PDB entry 7EU7 | electron microscopy, 3.50 A resolution | chains A and B of the 4 polymer chains in the assembly

Chain A:
Protein: Glutamate receptor ionotropic, NMDA 1
From: Homo sapiens
UniProt: Q05586 (NMDZ1_HUMAN); residue numbers follow UniProt; this construct covers 1-847
Sequence (847 residues; numbered 1 to 847; the number before each row is that of its first residue):
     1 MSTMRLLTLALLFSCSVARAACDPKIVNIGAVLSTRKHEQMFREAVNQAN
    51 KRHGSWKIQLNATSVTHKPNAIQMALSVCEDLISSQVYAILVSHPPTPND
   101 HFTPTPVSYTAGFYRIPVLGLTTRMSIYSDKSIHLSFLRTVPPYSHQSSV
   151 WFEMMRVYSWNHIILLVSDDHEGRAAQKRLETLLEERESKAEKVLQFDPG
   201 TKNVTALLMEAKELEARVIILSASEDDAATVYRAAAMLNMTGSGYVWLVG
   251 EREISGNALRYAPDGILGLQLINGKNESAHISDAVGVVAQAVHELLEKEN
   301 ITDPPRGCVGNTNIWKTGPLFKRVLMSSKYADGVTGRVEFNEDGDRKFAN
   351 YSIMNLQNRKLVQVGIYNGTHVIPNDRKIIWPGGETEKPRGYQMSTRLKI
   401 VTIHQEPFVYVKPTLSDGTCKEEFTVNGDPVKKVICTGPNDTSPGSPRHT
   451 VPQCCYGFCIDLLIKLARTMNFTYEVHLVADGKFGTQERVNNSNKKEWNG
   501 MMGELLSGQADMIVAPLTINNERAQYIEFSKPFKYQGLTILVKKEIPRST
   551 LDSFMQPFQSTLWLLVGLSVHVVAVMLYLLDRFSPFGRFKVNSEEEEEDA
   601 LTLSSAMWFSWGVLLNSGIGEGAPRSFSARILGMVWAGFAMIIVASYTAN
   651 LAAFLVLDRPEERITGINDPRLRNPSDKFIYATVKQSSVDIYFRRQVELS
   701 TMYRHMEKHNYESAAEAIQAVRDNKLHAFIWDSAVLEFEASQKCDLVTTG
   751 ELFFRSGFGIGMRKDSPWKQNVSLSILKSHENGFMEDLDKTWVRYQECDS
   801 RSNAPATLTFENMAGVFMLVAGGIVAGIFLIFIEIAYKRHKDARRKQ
Disordered / not traced: 1-24, 54-58, 583-601, 799-807, 842-847
Curated features (UniProtKB/Swiss-Prot):
  - region: Leu603 to Pro624 (Pore-forming)
  - binding site (glycine): Pro516, Thr518, Arg523, Ser688, Asp732
  - glycosylation (N-linked (GlcNAc...) asparagine): Asn61, Asn203, Asn239, Asn276, Asn300, Asn350, Asn368, Asn440, Asn471, Asn491, Asn674, Asn771
  - natural variant: Arg217 (R217W: In NDHMSR), Asp227 (D227H: In NDHMSR; uncertain significance), Arg306 (R306Q: Found in a patient with schizophrenia; uncertain significance), Asp552 (D552E: In NDHMSD), Pro557 (P557R: In NDHMSD), Ser560 (S560SS: In NDHMSD), Gly618 (G618R: In NDHMSD), Gly620 (G620R: In NDHMSD), Ala637 (A637S: In NDHMSD; uncertain significance; A637V: In NDHMSD; uncertain significance), Gly638 (G638A: In NDHMSD; G638V: In NDHMSD), Met641 (M641I: In NDHMSD; M641L: In NDHMSD; M641V: In NDHMSD), Ile642 (I642T: In NDHMSD; uncertain significance), 14 further natural variant entries in UniProt
  - mutagenesis: Ile642 (I642L: Slight decrease in glutamate and glycine agonist potency; mutant channels are activated at 2-fold higher glutamate and glycine concentrations), Val644 (V644M: Increase in glutamate and glycine agonist potency; mutant channels are activated lower glutamate and glycine concentrations), Ala653 (A653G: Increase in glutamate and glycine agonist potency; mutant channels are activated lower glutamate and glycine concentrations), Met813 (M813V: Slight decrease in glycine agonist potency; no effect on glutamate agonist potency)
Disulfides: Cys79-Cys308, Cys420-Cys454, Cys436-Cys455, Cys744-Cys798
Covalently attached groups: N-acetylglucosamine (NAG) linked to Asn61, Asn203, Asn239, Asn276, Asn350, Asn368, Asn440, Asn471, Asn771
Residues lining bound ligands: glycine (GLY): Phe484, Pro516, Thr518, Arg523, Ser687, Ser688, Trp731, Asp732, Phe758

Chain B:
Protein: Glutamate receptor ionotropic, NMDA 2A
From: Homo sapiens
UniProt: Q12879 (NMDE1_HUMAN); numbering as in UniProt (aligned over 1-841)
Sequence (841 residues; each row starts with the number of its first residue):
     1 MGRVGYWTLLVLPALLVWRGPAPSAAAEKGPPALNIAVMLGHSHDVTERE
    51 LRTLWGPEQAAGLPLDVNVVALLMNRTDPKSLITHVCDLMSGARIHGLVF
   101 GDDTDQEAVAQMLDFISSHTFVPILGIHGGASMIMADKDPTSTFFQFGAS
   151 IQQQATVMLKIMQDYDWHVFSLVTTIFPGYREFISFVKTTVDNSFVGWDM
   201 QNVITLDTSFEDAKTQVQLKKIHSSVILLYCSKDEAVLILSEARSLGLTG
   251 YDFFWIVPSLVSGNTELIPKEFPSGLISVSYDDWDYSLEARVRDGIGILT
   301 TAASSMLEKFSYIPEAKASCYGQMERPEVPMHTLHPFMVNVTWDGKDLSF
   351 TEEGYQVHPRLVVIVLNKDREWEKVGKWENHTLSLRHAVWPRYKSFSDCE
   401 PDDNHLSIVTLEEAPFVIVEDIDPLTETCVRNTVPCRKFVKINNSTNEGM
   451 NVKKCCKGFCIDILKKLSRTVKFTYDLYLVTNGKHGKKVNNVWNGMIGEV
   501 VYQRAVMAVGSLTINEERSEVVDFSVPFVETGISVMVSRSNGTVSPSAFL
   551 EPFSASVWVMMFVMLLIVSAIAVFVFEYFSPVGYNRNLAKGKAPHGPSFT
   601 IGKAIWLLWGLVFNNSVPVQNPKGTTSKIMVSVWAFFAVIFLASYTANLA
   651 AFMIQEEFVDQVTGLSDKKFQRPHDYSPPFRFGTVPNGSTERNIRNNYPY
   701 MHQYMTKFNQKGVEDALVSLKTGKLDAFIYDAAVLNYKAGRDEGCKLVTI
   751 GSGYIFATTGYGIALQKGSPWKRQIDLALLQFVGDGEMEELETLWLTGIC
   801 HNEKNEVMSSQLDIDNMAGVFYMLAAAMALSLITFIWEHLF
Disordered / not traced: 1-33, 579-598, 805-811
Curated features (UniProtKB/Swiss-Prot):
  - region: Phe599 to Gln620 (Pore-forming)
  - binding site (Zn(2+)): His44, His128, Glu266, Asp282
  - binding site (L-glutamate): Ser511, Thr513, Arg518, Ser689, Thr690, Asp731
  - site: Asn614 (Functional determinant of NMDA receptors)
  - glycosylation (N-linked (GlcNAc...) asparagine): Asn75, Asn340, Asn380, Asn443, Asn444, Asn541, Asn687
  - natural variant: Pro57 (P57L: Found in a cutaneous malignant melanoma sample), Pro79 (P79R: In FESD), Thr143 (T143I: Found in a patient with autism spectrum disorder; uncertain significance), Phe183 (F183I: In FESD; uncertain significance), Ile184 (I184S: In FESD; uncertain significance), Thr189 (T189N: Found in a patient with schizophrenia; uncertain significance), Cys231 (C231Y: In FESD; uncertain significance), Ala243 (A243V: In FESD), Asp252 (D252N: Found in a cutaneous malignant melanoma sample), Ser278 (S278F: Found in a cutaneous malignant melanoma sample), Ala290 (A290V: In FESD; uncertain significance), Gly295 (G295S: In FESD; uncertain significance), 72 further natural variant entries in UniProt
  - mutagenesis: Pro552 (P552A: Changed glutamate-gated calcium ion channel activity characterized by increased desensitization ...), Ser632 (S632F: No effect on localization to the cell membrane. No effect on agonist potency and channel activation by glutamate and glycine), Thr646 (T646R: No effect on localization to the cell membrane. Results in increased glycine potency and channel activation at lower agonist concentrations)
Disulfides: Cys87-Cys320, Cys429-Cys455, Cys436-Cys456, Cys745-Cys800
Covalently attached groups: N-acetylglucosamine (NAG) linked to Asn340, Asn380, Asn687
Residues lining bound ligands: glutamic acid (GLU): His485, Ser511, Leu512, Thr513, Arg518, Gly688, Ser689, Thr690, Tyr730, Asp731, Tyr761

Interface between chain A and chain B:
Contacting residue pairs - 67 pairs, chain A then chain B:
  Asn70(A) - Gln323(B)
  Ala71(A) - Phe115(B)
  Ala71(A) - His119(B)
  Ile72(A) - Ile83(B)  hydrophobic
  Ile72(A) - Cys87(B)  hydrophobic
  Ile72(A) - Phe115(B)  hydrophobic
  Ile72(A) - His119(B)
  Ile72(A) - Thr120(B)
  Ile72(A) - Cys320(B)  hydrophobic
  Leu76(A) - Lys80(B)
  Leu76(A) - Ile83(B)  hydrophobic
  Leu76(A) - Tyr321(B)
  Cys79(A) - Lys80(B)
  Pro106(A) - Phe115(B)  hydrophobic
  Tyr109(A) - Gln111(B)
  Tyr109(A) - Phe115(B)  hydrophobic
  Phe113(A) - Thr77(B)
  Phe113(A) - Pro79(B)
  Phe113(A) - Ala108(B)  hydrophobic
  Tyr114(A) - Pro79(B)
  Lys131(A) - Pro178(B)
  Ser132(A) - Gln111(B)  hydrogen bond (backbone-side chain)
  Ser132(A) - Pro178(B)  hydrogen bond (side chain-backbone)
  Ser132(A) - Gly179(B)
  Ile133(A) - Gln111(B)  hydrogen bond (backbone-side chain)
  Ile133(A) - Asp137(B)
  His171(A) - Asp137(B)
  Val309(A) - Ser81(B)
  Gly310(A) - Asp78(B)
  Asn311(A) - Asp78(B)
  Thr312(A) - Arg76(B)  hydrogen bond
  Thr312(A) - Thr77(B)
  Thr312(A) - Asp78(B)
  Gln487(A) - Phe195(B)
  Arg489(A) - Phe195(B)
  Arg489(A) - Pro424(B)  hydrogen bond (side chain-backbone)
  Arg489(A) - Leu425(B)
  Arg489(A) - Thr426(B)
  Asn494(A) - Asn193(B)
  Asn494(A) - Ser194(B)
  Lys495(A) - Asn193(B)
  Lys496(A) - Asn193(B)
  Lys496(A) - Phe195(B)
  Phe558(A) - Leu812(B)
  Phe558(A) - Asp813(B)
  Thr561(A) - Ile814(B)
  Leu562(A) - Leu812(B)
  Ser569(A) - Phe821(B)
  Leu580(A) - Ser831(B)
  Leu580(A) - Leu832(B)  hydrophobic
  Leu580(A) - Phe835(B)  hydrophobic
  Phe609(A) - Ser616(B)
  Phe609(A) - Pro618(B)
  Val613(A) - Asn614(B)
  Asn616(A) - Asn614(B)
  Ser628(A) - Ser831(B)
  Ser628(A) - Thr834(B)
  Ser628(A) - Phe835(B)
  Arg630(A) - Gly602(B)  hydrogen bond (side chain-backbone)
  Arg630(A) - Lys603(B)
  Arg630(A) - Trp606(B)
  Ala637(A) - Phe613(B)
  Gly638(A) - Phe613(B)
  Met641(A) - Phe613(B)
  Ala649(A) - Leu649(B)  hydrophobic
  Pro670(A) - Ile799(B)  hydrophobic
  Val697(A) - Arg431(B)
Also at the interface, not in a pair above, chain A (60 interface residues in all): Pro69, Gln73, Ala75, Thr110, Gly112, Arg115, Ile127, Asp130, Leu135, Cys308, Glu488, Gln559, Trp563, Met576, Gly618, Gly620, Leu632, Met634, Ala645, Ser646, Thr648, Asn650
Also at the interface, not in a pair above, chain B (55 interface residues in all): Thr84, Glu107, Val109, Met112, Met135, Ala136, Asn432, Trp609, Tyr645, Thr646, Ala650, Met828

Overview:
Chain A and chain B form an interface of 60 and 55 residues respectively, with 6 hydrogen bonds. Polar
contacts include Ser132(A)-Gln111(B), Ser132(A)-Pro178(B) and Ile133(A)-Gln111(B). Bound to chain A: glycine.
Chain B binds glutamic acid.
Chain A is Glutamate receptor ionotropic, NMDA 1 and chain B is Glutamate receptor ionotropic, NMDA 2A, both
from Homo sapiens; the structure, Structure of the human GluN1-GluN2A NMDA receptor in complex with
S-ketamine, glycine and glutamate, was determined by electron microscopy (same publication as 7EU8).
